Entry 9BE5 (electron microscopy, 3.30 A resolution); this record covers chains D and J of the 10 polymer chains in the assembly.

== Chain D ==
Protein: Histone H2B type 1-J
Organism: Homo sapiens
UniProtKB: P06899 (H2B1J_HUMAN); residues 44-122 here correspond to UniProt positions 48-126 (UniProt number = residue number + 4)
Chain sequence (95 residues; each row starts with the number of its first residue):
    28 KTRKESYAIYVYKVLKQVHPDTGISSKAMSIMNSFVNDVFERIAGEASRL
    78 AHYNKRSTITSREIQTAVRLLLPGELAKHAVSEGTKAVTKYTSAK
Sequence notes: expression tag (28-43); conflict Ser57 (Gly61 in P06899), Val66 (Ile70 in P06899)
Swiss-Prot annotation at these positions:
  - modified residue: Lys54 (N6,N6-dimethyllysine), Arg76 (Dimethylated arginine), Lys82 (N6,N6,N6-trimethyllysine), Arg83 (Omega-N-methylarginine), Arg89 (Omega-N-methylarginine), Lys105 (N6-(2-hydroxyisobutyryl)lysine), Thr112 (Phosphothreonine), Lys113 (N6-(2-hydroxyisobutyryl)lysine), Lys117 (N6-(2-hydroxyisobutyryl)lysine)
  - glycosylation: Ser109 (O-linked (GlcNAc) serine)
  - cross-link: Lys117 (Glycyl lysine isopeptide (Lys-Gly) (interchain with G-Cter in ubiquitin))

== Chain J ==
Molecule: 145-nt DNA strand
Sequence (145 nucleotides; each row starts with the number of its first residue; numbers below 1 keep their minus sign (DA-72 is residue -72)):
   -72 ATCGATGTATATATCTGACACGTGCCTGGAGACTAGGGAGTAATCCCCTT
   -22 GGCGGTTAAAACGCGGGGGACAGCGCGTACGTGCGTTTAAGCGGTGCTAG
    28 AGCTGTCTACGACCAATTGAGCGGCCTCGGCACCGGGATTCTGAT

== Interface between chain D and chain J ==
Residue-residue contacts - 11 pairs, chain D then chain J:
  Lys28(D) - DG51(J)  phosphate contact
  Thr29(D) - DG50(J)  phosphate contact
  Arg30(D) - DC49(J)  sugar contact
  Arg30(D) - DG50(J)  phosphate contact
  Lys31(D) - DC49(J)  phosphate contact
  Lys31(D) - DG50(J)  hydrogen bond to the phosphate
  Glu32(D) - DC49(J)  sugar contact
  Ser33(D) - DC49(J)  phosphate contact
  Ile36(D) - DG48(J)  phosphate contact
  Tyr37(D) - DG48(J)  hydrogen bond to the phosphate
  Lys40(D) - DG48(J)  salt bridge to the phosphate

== Summary ==
9 residues of chain D and 4 residues of chain J are in contact, with 2 hydrogen bonds and 1 salt bridge. Polar
contacts include Lys31(D)-DG50(J), Tyr37(D)-DG48(J) and Lys40(D)-DG48(J).
Here chain D is Histone H2B type 1-J (Homo sapiens) and chain J is a 145-nt DNA strand. Entry 9BE5 (Cryo-EM
structure of Human Nucleosome collected by EPU on Glacios at 3.3 Angstrom resolution) was determined by
electron microscopy.
